Entry 7UT8 (electron microscopy, 2.43 A resolution); this record covers chains A and E of the 6 polymer chains in the assembly.

Chain A:
Protein: Nitrogenase molybdenum-iron protein alpha chain
Organism: Azotobacter vinelandii DJ
Notes: EC 1.18.6.1
UniProtKB: P07328 (NIFD_AZOVI); residue numbers follow UniProt; this construct covers 1-492
Sequence (492 residues; numbered 1 to 492; the number before each row is that of its first residue):
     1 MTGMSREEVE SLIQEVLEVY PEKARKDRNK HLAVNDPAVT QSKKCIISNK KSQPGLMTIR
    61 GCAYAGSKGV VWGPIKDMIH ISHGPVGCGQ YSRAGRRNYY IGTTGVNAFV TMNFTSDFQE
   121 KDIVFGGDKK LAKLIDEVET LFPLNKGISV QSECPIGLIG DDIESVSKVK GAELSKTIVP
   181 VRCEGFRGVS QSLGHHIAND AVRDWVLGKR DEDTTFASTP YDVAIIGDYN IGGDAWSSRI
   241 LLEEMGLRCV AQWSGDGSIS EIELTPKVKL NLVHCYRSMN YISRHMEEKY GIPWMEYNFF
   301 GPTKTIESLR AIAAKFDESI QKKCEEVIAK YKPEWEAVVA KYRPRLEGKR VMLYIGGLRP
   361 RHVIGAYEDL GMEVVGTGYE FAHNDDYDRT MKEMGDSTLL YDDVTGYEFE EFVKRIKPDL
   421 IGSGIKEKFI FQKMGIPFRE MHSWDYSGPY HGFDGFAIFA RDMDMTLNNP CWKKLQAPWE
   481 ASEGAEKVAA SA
Unresolved in the structure: 1-4, 481-492
UniProt features mapped onto this chain:
  - binding site ([8Fe-7S] cluster): Cys-62, Cys-88, Cys-154
  - binding site ([7Fe-Mo-9S-C-homocitryl] cluster): Cys-275, His-442
Bound ions: fe(8)-S(7) cluster Fe: Cys-62, Cys-88, Cys-154 (shared with 3 residues of chain B); Fe ion near Cys-275 (its only coordinating residue here)
Residues lining bound ligands:
  - fe(8)-S(7) cluster (CLF): Cys-62, Tyr-64, Pro-85, Val-86, Gly-87, Cys-88, Tyr-91, Glu-153, Cys-154, Gly-185
  - 3-hydroxy-3-carboxy-adipic acid (HCA): Ala-65, Gly-95, Arg-96, Gln-191, Gly-424, Ile-425, Lys-426, His-442
  - ICS (iron-sulfur-molybdenum cluster with interstitial carbon): Val-70, Arg-96, His-195, Tyr-229, Ile-231, Cys-275, Arg-277, Ser-278, Ile-355, Gly-356, Gly-357, Leu-358, Arg-359, Pro-360, Phe-381, Met-441, His-442

Chain E:
Protein: Nitrogenase iron protein gamma chain
Organism: Azotobacter vinelandii DJ
Notes: EC 1.18.6.1
UniProtKB: C1DGZ6 (C1DGZ6_AZOVD); residues 0-289 here correspond to UniProt positions 1-290 (UniProt number = residue number + 1)
Sequence (290 residues; row label = number of the first residue in the row; numbering starts at 0):
     0 MAMRQCAIYG KGGIGKSTTT QNLVAALAEM GKKVMIVGCD PKADSTRLIL HSKAQNTIME
    60 MAAEAGTVED LELEDVLKAG YGGVKCVESG GPEPGVGCAG RGVITAINFL EEEGAYEDDL
   120 DFVFYDVLGD VVCGGFAMPI RENKAQEIYI VCSGEMMAMY AANNISKGIV KYANSGSVRL
   180 GGLICNSRNT DREDELIIAL ANKLGTQMIH FVPRDNVVQR AEIRRMTVIE YDPKAKQADE
   240 YRALARKVVD NKLLVIPNPI TMDELEELLM EFGIMEVEDE SIVGKTAEEV
Unresolved in the structure: 0, 272-289
Bound ions: Mg2+: Ser-16 (together with ATP); 4Fe-4S cluster Fe: Cys-97, Cys-132 (shared with 2 residues of chain F)
Residues lining bound ligands:
  - ATP (adenosine-5'-triphosphate), molecule 1: Lys-10, Gly-11, Gly-12, Ile-13, Gly-14, Lys-15, Ser-16, Thr-17, Asp-39, Lys-41, Gly-128, Asn-185, Pro-212, Arg-213, Asp-214, Val-217, Gln-218, Glu-221, Gln-236
  - ATP, molecule 2: Lys-10, Asp-129, Met-156
  - 4Fe-4S cluster (SF4): Cys-97, Ala-98, Gly-99, Val-131, Cys-132

Chain A / chain E interface:
Contacting residue pairs (15):
  Lys-51(A) / Gly-65(E)  hydrogen bond (side chain-backbone)
  Gly-157(A) / Arg-100(E)  hydrogen bond (backbone-side chain)
  Gly-157(A) / Ile-103(E)
  Leu-158(A) / Ile-103(E)
  Ile-159(A) / Gly-133(E)  hydrogen bond (backbone-backbone)
  Gly-160(A) / Ile-103(E)
  Gly-160(A) / Gly-133(E)
  Gly-160(A) / Arg-140(E)  hydrogen bond (backbone-side chain)
  Asp-161(A) / Arg-140(E)
  Asp-162(A) / Arg-140(E)  salt bridge
  Lys-168(A) / Glu-141(E)
  Arg-182(A) / Arg-140(E)
  Glu-184(A) / Arg-100(E)  salt bridge
  Phe-186(A) / Arg-100(E)
  Leu-193(A) / Glu-68(E)
Interface residues without a listed pair, chain A (17 interface residues in all): Asp-128, Ser-165, Arg-187, Gly-188, Val-189
Interface residues without a listed pair, chain E (12 interface residues in all): Thr-66, Cys-97, Gly-134, Lys-170, Ser-174

Overview:
Chain A and chain E form an interface of 17 and 12 residues respectively, with 4 hydrogen bonds and 2 salt
bridges. Among the polar pairs are Asp-162(A)/Arg-140(E), Glu-184(A)/Arg-100(E) and Lys-51(A)/Gly-65(E).
Ligands of chain A: 3-hydroxy-3-carboxy-adipic acid, compound ICS and fe(8)-S(7) cluster.
Here chain A is Nitrogenase molybdenum-iron protein alpha chain and chain E is Nitrogenase iron protein gamma
chain, both from Azotobacter vinelandii DJ. Entry 7UT8 (CryoEM structure of Azotobacter vinelandii nitrogenase
complex (1:1 FeP:MoFeP, ATP-bound) during catalytic N2 reduction) was determined by electron microscopy
together with 7UT6, 7UT7, 7UT9, 7UTA and 8DPN from the same study.
